Entry 6GYS (electron microscopy, 4.40 A resolution (low resolution: residue-level contacts below are approximate; hydrogen-bond / salt-bridge calls are withheld)); this record covers chains C and G of the 12 polymer chains in the assembly.

# Chain C
Name: Centromere DNA-binding protein complex CBF3 subunit B
Organism: Saccharomyces cerevisiae
UniProt: P40969 (CBF3B_YEAST); residues 1-608 here = UniProt positions 1-608
Chain sequence (608 residues; row label = number of the first residue in the row):
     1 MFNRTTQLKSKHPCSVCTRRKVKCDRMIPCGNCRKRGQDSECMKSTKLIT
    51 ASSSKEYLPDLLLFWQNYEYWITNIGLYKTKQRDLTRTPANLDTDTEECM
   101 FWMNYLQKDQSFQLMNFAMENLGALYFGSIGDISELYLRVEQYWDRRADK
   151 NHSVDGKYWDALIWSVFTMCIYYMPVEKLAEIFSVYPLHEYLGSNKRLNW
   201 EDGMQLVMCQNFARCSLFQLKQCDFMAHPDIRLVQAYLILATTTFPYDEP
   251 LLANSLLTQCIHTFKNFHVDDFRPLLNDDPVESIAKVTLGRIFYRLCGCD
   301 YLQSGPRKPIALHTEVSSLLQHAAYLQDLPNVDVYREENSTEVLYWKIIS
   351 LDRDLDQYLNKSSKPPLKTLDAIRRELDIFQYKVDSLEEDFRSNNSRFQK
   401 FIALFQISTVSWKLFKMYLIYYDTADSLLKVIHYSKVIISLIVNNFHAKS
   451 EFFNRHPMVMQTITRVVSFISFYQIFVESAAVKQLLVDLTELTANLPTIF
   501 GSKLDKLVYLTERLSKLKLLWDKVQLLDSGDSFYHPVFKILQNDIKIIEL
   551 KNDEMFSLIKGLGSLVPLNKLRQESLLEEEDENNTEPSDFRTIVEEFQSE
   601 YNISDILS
Unresolved in the structure: 1-5, 47-48, 329-338, 570-587
Ion coordination: Zn2+ site 1 near Cys-14 (its only coordinating residue here); Zn2+ site 2: Cys-17, Cys-30
Curated features (UniProtKB/Swiss-Prot):
  - DNA-binding region: Cys-14 to Cys-42 (Zn(2)-C6 fungal-type)
  - modified residue: Ser-575 (Phosphoserine)

# Chain G
Molecule: 52-nt DNA strand
Organism: Saccharomyces cerevisiae
Sequence (52 nucleotides; each row starts with the number of its first residue):
     1 TTCTTACTATTTCTTTTTTAACTTTCGGAAATCAAATACACTAATATTTT
    51 AA

# Interface between chain C and chain G
Residue-residue contacts - 23 pairs, chain C then chain G:
  Lys-35(C) / DT24(G)
  Arg-36(C) / DT24(G)
  Arg-36(C) / DT25(G)
  Leu-275(C) / DA44(G)
  Leu-275(C) / DT45(G)
  Leu-276(C) / DT45(G)
  Gln-321(C) / DT37(G)
  Gln-321(C) / DA38(G)
  Ala-324(C) / DT37(G)
  Ala-324(C) / DA38(G)
  Tyr-325(C) / DA38(G)
  Tyr-325(C) / DC39(G)
  Asp-328(C) / DA38(G)
  Gln-357(C) / DA35(G)
  Tyr-358(C) / DA35(G)
  Pro-366(C) / DA35(G)
  Pro-366(C) / DA36(G)
  Lys-368(C) / DA36(G)
  Lys-368(C) / DT37(G)
  Thr-369(C) / DA35(G)
  Thr-369(C) / DA36(G)
  Leu-370(C) / DA36(G)
  Ala-372(C) / DT37(G)
Interface residues without a listed pair, chain C (18 interface residues in all): Arg-20, Lys-21, Leu-367
Interface residues without a listed pair, chain G (10 interface residues in all): DG27

# Overview
18 residues of chain C face 10 of chain G across their interface. The Zn2+ site 2 is built by Cys-17(C) and
Cys-30(C).
Here chain C is Centromere DNA-binding protein complex CBF3 subunit B and chain G is a 52-nt DNA strand, both
from Saccharomyces cerevisiae. Entry 6GYS (Cryo-EM structure of the CBF3-CEN3 complex of the budding yeast
kinetochore) was determined by electron microscopy together with 6GYP and 6GYU from the same study.
